8APC - chains c and d of the 42 polymer chains in the assembly; structure by electron microscopy, 3.50 A resolution.

# Chain c
Name: subunit-8
From: Trypanosoma brucei brucei
UniProtKB: Q585K5 (Q585K5_TRYB2); numbering as in UniProt (aligned over 1-114)
Sequence (114 residues; row label = number of the first residue in the row):
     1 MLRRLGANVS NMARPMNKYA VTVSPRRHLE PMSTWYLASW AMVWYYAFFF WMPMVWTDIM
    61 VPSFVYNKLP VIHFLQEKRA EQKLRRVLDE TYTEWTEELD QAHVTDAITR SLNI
Disordered / not traced: 1-28

# Chain d
Name: subunit-d
From: Trypanosoma brucei brucei
UniProtKB: Q57ZW9 (Q57ZW9_TRYB2); residue numbers follow UniProt; this construct covers 1-370
Sequence (370 residues; each row starts with the number of its first residue):
     1 MRRVSSPNIT IQSVRWISGV SPLLYFPPTT TSTTNREDQI NKNTNIAIQM IKRYKGEVPP
    61 HYTRKSSATI EQVEKEIDAL LGGAEKLRKT STDDQPMDKL TLMERCLRHA LWSYHKEEGR
   121 YDFDQIGRWV VYTPEDEVKL AQLKREVEAK EKLAALRKRR EEEGLPGGPV PRINWPQEYS
   181 SFIDREPVVA KRIRYDTLAS TTLERDEKQI ESTLQQYRRA SQDKRLDDLV DLLERFKPVL
   241 AREAIMQRLT IKHLEGQLGV WRYMDWCPEV RDRAELEVDI TGWQWWSPLE ERRLLPVRLR
   301 SVNEVREIMS KTQAKKSAEA AERNPIVTQT STGDNARDRL LKEVLALQAR INQRDEVEPS
   361 QTEQKKKAHH
Disordered / not traced: 1-16, 326-331, 355-370

# Chain c / chain d interface
Residue-residue contacts (84):
  W56(c) - W283(d)  hydrophobic
  V61(c) - V278(d)  hydrophobic
  V61(c) - W283(d)  hydrophobic
  F64(c) - W283(d)
  F64(c) - W285(d)  hydrophobic
  V65(c) - A274(d)  hydrophobic
  V65(c) - V278(d)  hydrophobic
  Y66(c) - V260(d)
  N67(c) - W285(d)
  K68(c) - A274(d)
  K68(c) - E277(d)  salt bridge
  K68(c) - V278(d)
  K68(c) - G282(d)  hydrogen bond (side chain-backbone)
  K68(c) - W283(d)
  K68(c) - Q284(d)  hydrogen bond (side chain-backbone)
  L69(c) - V260(d)  hydrophobic
  L69(c) - M264(d)  hydrophobic
  L69(c) - V270(d)  hydrophobic
  V71(c) - W285(d)
  I72(c) - V270(d)  hydrophobic
  I72(c) - R273(d)
  I72(c) - A274(d)
  H73(c) - M246(d)
  H73(c) - Y263(d)  hydrogen bond
  H73(c) - V270(d)
  L75(c) - E290(d)
  L75(c) - E291(d)
  Q76(c) - E269(d)
  Q76(c) - V270(d)
  K78(c) - L294(d)
  K78(c) - L295(d)  hydrogen bond (side chain-backbone)
  K78(c) - V297(d)  hydrogen bond (side chain-backbone)
  E81(c) - V297(d)
  E81(c) - R298(d)
  E81(c) - L299(d)
  Q82(c) - V297(d)
  L84(c) - K99(d)
  L84(c) - L102(d)
  R85(c) - V297(d)
  R85(c) - R298(d)
  R85(c) - R300(d)
  V87(c) - L232(d)  hydrophobic
  V87(c) - R235(d)
  L88(c) - M97(d)  hydrophobic
  L88(c) - L102(d)  hydrophobic
  L88(c) - C106(d)  hydrophobic
  L88(c) - V305(d)  hydrophobic
  D89(c) - R300(d)  salt bridge
  D89(c) - I308(d)
  T91(c) - H109(d)
  T91(c) - M309(d)
  Y92(c) - H109(d)
  Y92(c) - K316(d)
  T93(c) - H109(d)
  T93(c) - K116(d)  hydrogen bond
  T93(c) - V130(d)
  T93(c) - D136(d)
  T93(c) - Q313(d)
  E94(c) - K116(d)
  E94(c) - E117(d)
  E94(c) - K316(d)  salt bridge
  W95(c) - K116(d)
  W95(c) - D136(d)  hydrogen bond
  W95(c) - K139(d)
  T96(c) - E117(d)
  E98(c) - K55(d)
  L99(c) - M50(d)
  L99(c) - Y54(d)
  Q101(c) - R205(d)
  H103(c) - M50(d)
  V104(c) - A47(d)  hydrophobic
  V104(c) - M50(d)  hydrophobic
  V104(c) - R205(d)
  T105(c) - L203(d)
  T105(c) - R205(d)  hydrogen bond
  A107(c) - M50(d)  hydrophobic
  I108(c) - N43(d)
  I108(c) - L203(d)  hydrophobic
  I108(c) - R205(d)
  L112(c) - Q39(d)
  L112(c) - T201(d)
  I114(c) - R194(d)
  I114(c) - T197(d)
  I114(c) - L198(d)
Interface residues without a listed pair, chain c (44 interface residues in all): M60, F74, E77, K83, E97, T109, S111
Interface residues without a listed pair, chain d (59 interface residues in all): I46, I51, L140, L143, F236, V239, E275, T312

# In short
44 residues of chain c face 59 of chain d across their interface, with 8 hydrogen bonds and 3 salt bridges.
Among the polar pairs are K68(c)-E277(d), D89(c)-R300(d) and E94(c)-K316(d).
Here chain c is subunit-8 and chain d is subunit-d, both from Trypanosoma brucei brucei. Entry 8APC
(rotational state 1c of the Trypanosoma brucei mitochondrial ATP synthase dimer) was determined by electron
microscopy, deposited together with 8AP6, 8AP7, 8AP8, 8AP9, 8APA, 8APB and 7 further entries.
